4PI0 - chains K and J of the 12 polymer chains in the assembly; structure by X-ray diffraction, 3.15 A resolution.

[Chain K]
Molecule: Particulate methane monooxygenase subunit C
Source organism: Methylocystis sp. ATCC 49242
Notes: EC 1.14.18.3
Chain sequence (256 residues; row label = number of the first residue in the row):
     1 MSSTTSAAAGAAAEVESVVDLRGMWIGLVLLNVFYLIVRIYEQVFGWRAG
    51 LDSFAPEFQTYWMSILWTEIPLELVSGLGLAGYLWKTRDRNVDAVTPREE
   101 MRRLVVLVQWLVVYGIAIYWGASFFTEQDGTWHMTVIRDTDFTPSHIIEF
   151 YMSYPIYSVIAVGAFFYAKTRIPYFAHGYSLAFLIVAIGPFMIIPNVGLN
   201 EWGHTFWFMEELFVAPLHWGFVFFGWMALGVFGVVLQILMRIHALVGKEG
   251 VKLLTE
Not modelled in the structure: 1-15, 200-223
Ion coordination: Cu ion: Asp129, His133, His146

[Chain J]
Molecule: Particulate methane monooxygenase subunit A
Source organism: Methylocystis sp. ATCC 49242
Notes: EC 1.14.18.3
Chain sequence (252 residues; each row starts with the number of its first residue):
     1 MSQSKSGGAVGPFNSVAEAAGCVQTVDWMLLVLLFFAVLGGYHVHFMLTA
    51 GDWDFWVDWKDRRMWPTVVPILGVTFCAASQAFWWVNFRLPFGAVFAALG
   101 LLIGEWINRYVNFWGWTYFPISLVFPSALIVPAIWLDVILLLSGSYVITA
   151 VVGSLGWGLLFYPNNWPAIAAFHQATEQHGQLMTLADLIGFHFVRTSMPE
   201 YIRMVERGTLRTFGKDVVPVAAFFSGFVSMMVYFLWWFMGRWYSTTKVID
   251 TI
Not modelled in the structure: 1-8

[Interface between chain K and chain J]
Residue-residue contacts (120):
  Val18(K) with Glu18(J)
  Val19(K) with Cys22(J), hydrophobic; Thr25(J)
  Met24(K) with Met29(J), hydrophobic
  Arg39(K) with Val111(J), hydrogen bond (side chain-backbone); Asn112(J), hydrogen bond; Gly115(J); Trp116(J)
  Glu42(K) with Trp116(J), hydrogen bond (backbone-side chain)
  Gln43(K) with Gly115(J); Trp116(J); Tyr118(J), hydrogen bond
  Trp47(K) with Trp116(J); Thr117(J)
  Pro97(K) with Pro12(J)
  Arg98(K) with Pro12(J), hydrogen bond (side chain-backbone); Phe13(J); Asn14(J), hydrogen bond; Glu18(J), salt bridge
  Met101(K) with Pro12(J), hydrophobic; Phe13(J), hydrophobic; Cys22(J), hydrophobic
  Val105(K) with Cys22(J), hydrophobic; Val26(J), hydrophobic; Met29(J)
  Val108(K) with Met29(J); Leu33(J)
  Gln109(K) with Met29(J)
  Leu111(K) with Leu33(J)
  Val112(K) with Met29(J); Leu33(J), hydrophobic
  Gly115(K) with Phe36(J); Ala37(J)
  Ile116(K) with Phe36(J), hydrophobic
  Ile118(K) with Phe36(J); Ala37(J); Gly40(J)
  Tyr119(K) with Phe36(J); Ile107(J)
  Ala122(K) with Gly40(J); Val44(J)
  Ser123(K) with His43(J), hydrogen bond; Gly104(J), hydrogen bond (side chain-backbone)
  Phe124(K) with Asn108(J); Val111(J), hydrophobic; Asn112(J)
  Thr126(K) with Met47(J)
  Glu127(K) with His43(J), salt bridge; Met47(J); Phe55(J); Glu105(J); Asn108(J), hydrogen bond; Arg109(J), salt bridge; Phe113(J)
  Gln128(K) with Asn108(J), hydrogen bond (backbone-side chain); Asn112(J), hydrogen bond; Trp116(J)
  Gly130(K) with Phe113(J)
  Thr131(K) with Asn112(J); Phe113(J); Thr117(J), hydrogen bond; Phe119(J)
  Trp132(K) with Trp116(J), hydrophobic
  His133(K) with Thr196(J), hydrogen bond (backbone-side chain); Ser197(J)
  Met134(K) with Trp56(J), hydrophobic; Phe119(J); Arg195(J); Thr196(J), hydrogen bond (backbone-backbone); Ser197(J); Met198(J), hydrophobic
  Thr135(K) with Thr117(J); Thr196(J), hydrogen bond (backbone-side chain)
  Val136(K) with Thr196(J), hydrogen bond (backbone-side chain); Ser197(J)
  Ile137(K) with Thr196(J)
  Tyr154(K) with Val44(J)
  Tyr174(K) with Thr246(J), hydrogen bond (side chain-backbone); Val248(J), hydrophobic
  Gly178(K) with Val248(J); Ile249(J); Asp250(J)
  Tyr179(K) with Val248(J); Ile249(J), hydrogen bond (backbone-backbone); Asp250(J); Thr251(J); Ile252(J), hydrophobic
  Leu181(K) with Lys247(J), hydrogen bond (backbone-backbone)
  Ala182(K) with Thr245(J)
  Leu184(K) with Ile252(J), hydrophobic
  Phe224(K) with His45(J); Leu235(J), hydrophobic; Trp236(J)
  Gly225(K) with Trp236(J)
  Trp226(K) with Met239(J), hydrophobic; Tyr243(J)
  Met227(K) with His45(J); Tyr243(J), hydrogen bond (backbone-side chain)
  Leu229(K) with Val38(J), hydrophobic; Phe76(J), hydrophobic
  Val231(K) with Leu34(J), hydrophobic
  Phe232(K) with Ala79(J); Phe83(J), hydrophobic; Tyr243(J); Ser244(J)
  Gly233(K) with Tyr243(J), hydrogen bond (backbone-backbone); Ser244(J); Thr245(J)
  Val235(K) with Leu34(J), hydrophobic; Phe83(J), hydrophobic
  Leu236(K) with Asn87(J); Ser244(J); Thr246(J)
  Gln237(K) with Thr246(J), hydrogen bond (side chain-backbone); Lys247(J)
  Leu239(K) with Phe88(J), hydrophobic
  Leu245(K) with Pro12(J)
  Glu249(K) with Val10(J); Gly11(J)
  Leu254(K) with Val10(J), hydrophobic
Other interface residues (no listed pair), chain K (63 interface residues in all): Ser17, Leu21, Gly46, Ser180, Asn196, Leu199, Gly230, Met240
Other interface residues (no listed pair), chain J (67 interface residues in all): Val16, Ala19, Leu30, Val32, Leu39, Leu48, Thr75, Ser80, Val194, Gly240

[Overview]
63 residues of chain K and 67 residues of chain J are in contact; the contacts include 22 hydrogen bonds and 3
salt bridges. Among the polar pairs are Arg98(K)-Glu18(J), Glu127(K)-His43(J) and Glu127(K)-Arg109(J).
Asp129(K), His133(K) and His146(K) coordinate a Cu ion ion.
Chain K is Particulate methane monooxygenase subunit C and chain J is Particulate methane monooxygenase
subunit A, both from Methylocystis sp. ATCC 49242; the structure, Crystal structure of particulate methane
monooxygenase from Methylocystis sp. ATCC 49242 (Rockwell) soaked in copper, was determined by X-ray
diffraction, deposited together with 4PHZ and 4PI2.
